3JZ6 - chains A and B; structure by X-ray diffraction, 1.90 A resolution.

== Chain A (and B) ==
Molecule: Branched-chain amino acid aminotransferase
From: Mycobacterium smegmatis
Notes: EC 2.6.1.42; chain B of this document is another copy of the same molecule, construct and numbering; everything in this record applies to it too
Reference sequence: A0R066 (A0R066_MYCS2); residue numbers follow UniProt; this construct covers 2-368
Chain sequence (373 residues; row label = number of the first residue in the row; numbers below 1 keep their minus sign (Met-4 is residue -4)):
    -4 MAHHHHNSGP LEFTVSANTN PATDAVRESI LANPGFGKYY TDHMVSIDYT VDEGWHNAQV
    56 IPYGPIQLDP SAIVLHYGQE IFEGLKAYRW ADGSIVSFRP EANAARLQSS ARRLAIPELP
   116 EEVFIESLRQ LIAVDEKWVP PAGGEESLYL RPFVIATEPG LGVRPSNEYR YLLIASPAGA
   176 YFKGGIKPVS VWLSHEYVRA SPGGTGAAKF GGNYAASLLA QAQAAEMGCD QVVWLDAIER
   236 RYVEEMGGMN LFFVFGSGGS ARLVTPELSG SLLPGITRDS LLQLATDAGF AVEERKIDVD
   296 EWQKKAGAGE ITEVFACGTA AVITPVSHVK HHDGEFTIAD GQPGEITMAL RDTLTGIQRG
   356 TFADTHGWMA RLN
Disordered / not traced: -4 to 5
Covalently attached groups: pyridoxal phosphate (PLP) linked to Lys204
Differences from the reference sequence: expression tag (-4 to 1)
Residues lining bound ligands: pyridoxal phosphate (PLP): Arg101, Arg194, Tyr209, Glu240, Gly242, Gly243, Met244, Asn245, Leu268, Gly270, Ile271, Thr272, Arg273, Gly313, Thr314
UniProt features mapped onto this chain:
  - binding site (pyridoxal 5'-phosphate): Arg101, Tyr209, Ile271, Thr272, Thr314
  - modified residue: Lys204 (N6-(pyridoxal phosphate)lysine)
  - cross-link: Lys299 (Isoglutamyl lysine isopeptide (Lys-Gln) (interchain with Q-Cter in protein Pup))

== Chain A / chain B interface ==
Pairs across the interface (113):
  Gly32(A) - Gly155(B)
  Gly32(A) - Leu156(B)  hydrogen bond (backbone-backbone)
  Tyr35(A) - Ser66(B)  hydrogen bond
  Tyr35(A) - Gly155(B)  hydrogen bond (side chain-backbone)
  Tyr35(A) - Leu156(B)
  Met39(A) - Pro65(B)  hydrophobic
  Tyr58(A) - Asp64(B)  hydrogen bond
  Tyr58(A) - Pro65(B)
  Tyr58(A) - Ser66(B)  hydrogen bond (side chain-backbone)
  Gly59(A) - Pro65(B)
  Pro60(A) - Gln62(B)
  Pro60(A) - Leu63(B)
  Ile61(A) - Ile61(B)
  Ile61(A) - Gln62(B)
  Ile61(A) - Leu63(B)  hydrogen bond (backbone-backbone)
  Ile61(A) - Pro65(B)  hydrophobic
  Gln62(A) - Pro60(B)
  Gln62(A) - Ile61(B)
  Gln62(A) - Gln62(B)
  Leu63(A) - Pro60(B)
  Leu63(A) - Ile61(B)  hydrogen bond (backbone-backbone)
  Asp64(A) - Tyr58(B)  hydrogen bond
  Pro65(A) - Met39(B)  hydrophobic
  Pro65(A) - Tyr58(B)
  Pro65(A) - Gly59(B)
  Pro65(A) - Phe148(B)
  Pro65(A) - Ile169(B)  hydrophobic
  Ser66(A) - Tyr35(B)  hydrogen bond
  Ser66(A) - Tyr58(B)
  Val69(A) - Glu75(B)
  Leu70(A) - Ile61(B)  hydrophobic
  Leu70(A) - Glu75(B)
  Leu70(A) - Phe148(B)
  Leu70(A) - Ile150(B)
  His71(A) - Glu75(B)
  His71(A) - Phe77(B)
  His71(A) - Arg146(B)  hydrogen bond
  His71(A) - Phe148(B)
  His71(A) - Gly206(B)
  Tyr72(A) - Glu75(B)
  Tyr72(A) - Phe77(B)  hydrophobic
  Tyr72(A) - Arg146(B)  hydrogen bond
  Tyr72(A) - Gly206(B)
  Tyr72(A) - Tyr209(B)  hydrophobic
  Tyr72(A) - Ala210(B)  hydrogen bond (backbone-backbone)
  Gly73(A) - Glu75(B)  hydrogen bond (backbone-side chain)
  Gly73(A) - Gly206(B)
  Gly73(A) - Ala210(B)
  Gln74(A) - Ala210(B)
  Gln74(A) - Leu213(B)
  Glu75(A) - Val69(B)
  Glu75(A) - Leu70(B)
  Glu75(A) - His71(B)
  Glu75(A) - Tyr72(B)
  Glu75(A) - Gly73(B)  hydrogen bond (side chain-backbone)
  Phe77(A) - His71(B)
  Arg107(A) - Leu214(B)
  Arg108(A) - Tyr192(B)
  Arg108(A) - Ala211(B)  hydrogen bond (side chain-backbone)
  Arg108(A) - Leu214(B)
  Leu109(A) - Ala210(B)
  Leu109(A) - Leu213(B)
  Ala110(A) - Leu213(B)  hydrophobic
  Arg146(A) - His71(B)  hydrogen bond
  Arg146(A) - Tyr72(B)  hydrogen bond
  Arg146(A) - Leu156(B)
  Phe148(A) - Pro65(B)
  Phe148(A) - Leu70(B)
  Phe148(A) - His71(B)
  Ile150(A) - Leu70(B)
  Gly155(A) - Gly32(B)
  Gly155(A) - Tyr35(B)  hydrogen bond (backbone-side chain)
  Leu156(A) - Gly32(B)  hydrogen bond (backbone-backbone)
  Leu156(A) - Tyr35(B)
  Leu156(A) - Tyr144(B)  hydrophobic
  Leu156(A) - Arg146(B)
  Val158(A) - Tyr209(B)  hydrophobic
  Arg159(A) - Leu213(B)
  Pro160(A) - Leu213(B)
  Ile169(A) - Pro65(B)  hydrophobic
  Tyr176(A) - Val158(B)
  Glu191(A) - Gly198(B)
  Tyr192(A) - Arg108(B)
  Tyr192(A) - Gly198(B)
  Val193(A) - Ser196(B)
  Ser196(A) - Ser196(B)
  Pro197(A) - Val193(B)
  Gly198(A) - Glu191(B)
  Gly198(A) - Tyr192(B)
  Gly198(A) - Val193(B)  hydrogen bond (backbone-backbone)
  Thr200(A) - Ala211(B)
  Phe205(A) - Gly207(B)
  Phe205(A) - Ala210(B)  hydrophobic
  Gly206(A) - His71(B)
  Gly206(A) - Tyr72(B)
  Gly206(A) - Gly73(B)
  Gly207(A) - Phe205(B)
  Tyr209(A) - Tyr72(B)  hydrophobic
  Tyr209(A) - Val158(B)  hydrophobic
  Ala210(A) - Tyr72(B)  hydrogen bond (backbone-backbone)
  Ala210(A) - Gly73(B)
  Ala210(A) - Gln74(B)
  Ala210(A) - Leu109(B)
  Ala210(A) - Phe205(B)  hydrophobic
  Ala211(A) - Arg108(B)  hydrogen bond (backbone-side chain)
  Ala211(A) - Thr200(B)
  Leu213(A) - Gln74(B)
  Leu213(A) - Leu109(B)
  Leu213(A) - Ala110(B)  hydrophobic
  Leu213(A) - Arg159(B)
  Leu213(A) - Pro160(B)
  Leu214(A) - Arg107(B)
  Leu214(A) - Arg108(B)
Interface residues without a listed pair, chain A (53 interface residues in all): Phe31, Tyr144, Pro154, Ser171
Interface residues without a listed pair, chain B (50 interface residues in all): Pro154, Pro197

== Summary ==
The interface between chain A and chain B involves 53 residues on one side and 50 on the other, with 22
hydrogen bonds. Polar pairs include Tyr35(A)-Ser66(B), Tyr35(A)-Gly155(B) and Tyr58(A)-Asp64(B). Covalently
linked pyridoxal phosphate: at Lys204(A). UniProt lists 5 pyridoxal 5'-phosphate-binding residues on chain A.
Chain A and chain B are both Branched-chain amino acid aminotransferase (Mycobacterium smegmatis); the
structure, Crystal structure of Mycobacterium smegmatis Branched Chain Aminotransferase in complex with
pyridoxal-5'-phosphate at 1.9 angstrom, was determined by X-ray diffraction, deposited together with 3DTF.
